Entry 6RUR (X-ray diffraction, 6.00 A resolution (low resolution: residue-level contacts below are approximate; hydrogen-bond / salt-bridge calls are withheld)); this record covers chains A and B of the 12 polymer chains in the assembly.

Chain A:
Name: Complement C3
From: Homo sapiens
Reference sequence: P01024 (CO3_HUMAN); residues 1-645 here correspond to UniProt positions 23-667 (UniProt number = residue number + 22)
Chain sequence (645 residues; each row starts with the number of its first residue):
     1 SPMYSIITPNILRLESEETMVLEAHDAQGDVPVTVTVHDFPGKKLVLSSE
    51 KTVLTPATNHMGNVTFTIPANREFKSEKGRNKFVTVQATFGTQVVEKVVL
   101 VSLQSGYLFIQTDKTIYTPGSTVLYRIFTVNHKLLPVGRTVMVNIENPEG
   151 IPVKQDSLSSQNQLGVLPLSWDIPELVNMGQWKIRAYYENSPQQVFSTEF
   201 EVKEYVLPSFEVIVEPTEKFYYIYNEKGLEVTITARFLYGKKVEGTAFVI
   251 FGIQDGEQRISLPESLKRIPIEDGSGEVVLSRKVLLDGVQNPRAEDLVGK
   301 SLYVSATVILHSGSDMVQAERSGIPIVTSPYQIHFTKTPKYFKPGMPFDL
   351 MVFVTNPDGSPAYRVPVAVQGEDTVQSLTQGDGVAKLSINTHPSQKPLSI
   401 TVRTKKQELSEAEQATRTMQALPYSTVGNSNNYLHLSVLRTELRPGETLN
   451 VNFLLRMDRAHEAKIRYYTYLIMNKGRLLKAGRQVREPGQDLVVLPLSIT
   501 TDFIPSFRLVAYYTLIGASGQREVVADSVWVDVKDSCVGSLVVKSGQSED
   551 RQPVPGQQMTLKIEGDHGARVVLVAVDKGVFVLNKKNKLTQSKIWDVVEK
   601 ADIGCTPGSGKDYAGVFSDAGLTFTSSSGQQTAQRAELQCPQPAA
Disulfides: Cys-605/Cys-640
Covalent attachments: N-acetylglucosamine (NAG) linked to Asn-63

Chain B:
Name: Complement C3
From: Homo sapiens
Reference sequence: P01024 (CO3_HUMAN); residues 727-1641 here correspond to UniProt positions 749-1663 (UniProt number = residue number + 22)
Chain sequence (915 residues; numbered 727 to 1641; the number before each row is that of its first residue):
   727 SNLDEDIIAEENIVSRSEFPESWLWNVEDLKEPPKNGISTKLMNIFLKDS
   777 ITTWEILAVSMSDKKGICVADPFEVTVMQDFFIDLRLPYSVVRNEQVEIR
   827 AVLYNYRQNQELKVRVELLHNPAFCSLATTKRRHQQTVTIPPKSSLSVPY
   877 VIVPLKTGLQEVEVKAAVYHHFISDGVRKSLKVVPEGIRMNKTVAVRTLD
   927 PERLGREGVQKEDIPPADLSDQVPDTESETRILLQGTPVAQMTEDAVDAE
   977 RLKHLIVTPSGCGEQNMIGMTPTVIAVHYLDETEQWEKFGLEKRQGALEL
  1027 IKKGYTQQLAFRQPSSAFAAFVKRAPSTWLTAYVVKVFSLAVNLIAIDSQ
  1077 VLCGAVKWLILEKQKPDGVFQEDAPVIHQEMIGGLRNNNEKDMALTAFVL
  1127 ISLQEAKDICEEQVNSLPGSITKAGDFLEANYMNLQRSYTVAIAGYALAQ
  1177 MGRLKGPLLNKFLTTAKDKNRWEDPGKQLYNVEATSYALLALLQLKDFDF
  1227 VPPVVRWLNEQRYYGGGYGSTQATFMVFQALAQYQKDAPDHQELNLDVSL
  1277 QLPSRSSKITHRIHWESASLLRSEETKENEGFTVTAEGKGQGTLSVVTMY
  1327 HAKAKDQLTCNKFDLKVTIKPAPETEKRPQDAKNTMILEICTRYRGDQDA
  1377 TMSILDISMMTGFAPDTDDLKQLANGVDRYISKYELDKAFSDRNTLIIYL
  1427 DKVSHSEDDCLAFKVHQYFNVELIQPGAVKVYAYYNLEESCTRFYHPEKE
  1477 DGKLNKLCRDELCRCAEENCFIQKSDDKVTLEERLDKACEPGVDYVYKTR
  1527 LVKVQLSNDFDEYIMAIEQTIKSGSDEVQVGQQRTFISPIKCREALKLEE
  1577 KKHYLMWGLSSDFWGEKPNLSYIIGKDTWVEHWPEEDECQDEENQKQCQD
  1627 LGAFTESMVVFGCPN
Not modelled in the structure: 727-728
Disulfides: Cys-851/Cys-1491, Cys-1079/Cys-1136, Cys-1336/Cys-1467, Cys-1367/Cys-1436, Cys-1484/Cys-1489, Cys-1496/Cys-1568, Cys-1515/Cys-1639, Cys-1615/Cys-1624
Covalent attachments: N-acetylglucosamine (NAG) linked to Asn-917
Metal / ion sites: Mg2+: Asn-1641 (shared with 3 residues of chain L)
From the paper describing this entry:
  - Mg2+ coordination: Asn-1641

Chain A / chain B interface:
Inter-chain disulfides: Cys-537(A)/Cys-794(B)
Contacting residue pairs - 209 pairs, chain A then chain B:
  Phe-40(A) / Arg-1020(B)
  Pro-41(A) / Asp-1007(B)
  Pro-41(A) / Arg-1020(B)
  Gly-42(A) / Arg-1020(B)
  Arg-80(A) / Glu-1010(B)
  Asn-81(A) / Glu-1013(B)
  Glu-96(A) / Gln-1021(B)
  Gln-111(A) / Leu-783(B)
  Gln-111(A) / Val-785(B)
  Asp-113(A) / Ser-748(B)
  Asp-113(A) / Trp-751(B)
  Lys-114(A) / Glu-747(B)
  Lys-114(A) / Ser-748(B)
  Pro-119(A) / Tyr-815(B)
  Pro-119(A) / Lys-908(B)
  Leu-124(A) / Trp-751(B)
  Tyr-125(A) / Trp-751(B)
  Arg-126(A) / Trp-751(B)
  Arg-126(A) / Asn-752(B)
  Phe-128(A) / Met-787(B)
  Phe-128(A) / Ile-793(B)
  Leu-134(A) / Gly-792(B)
  Leu-134(A) / Ile-793(B)
  Leu-135(A) / Ser-788(B)
  Leu-135(A) / Asp-789(B)
  Leu-135(A) / Lys-790(B)
  Leu-135(A) / Gly-792(B)
  Pro-136(A) / Ser-788(B)
  Pro-136(A) / Asp-789(B)
  Gly-150(A) / Leu-1297(B)
  Ile-151(A) / Leu-959(B)
  Ile-151(A) / Leu-1297(B)
  Ile-151(A) / Ser-1299(B)
  Pro-152(A) / Leu-1297(B)
  Pro-152(A) / Ser-1299(B)
  Val-153(A) / Ser-1299(B)
  Leu-164(A) / Met-787(B)
  Glu-175(A) / Lys-908(B)
  Glu-175(A) / Arg-915(B)
  Leu-176(A) / Arg-915(B)
  Leu-176(A) / Glu-953(B)
  Leu-176(A) / Ser-954(B)
  Leu-176(A) / Glu-955(B)
  Leu-176(A) / Met-1325(B)
  Val-177(A) / Arg-915(B)
  Asn-178(A) / Met-1325(B)
  Glu-204(A) / Tyr-815(B)
  Tyr-205(A) / Tyr-815(B)
  Val-206(A) / Leu-813(B)
  Val-206(A) / Tyr-815(B)
  Leu-207(A) / Glu-747(B)
  Leu-207(A) / Arg-812(B)
  Pro-208(A) / Arg-812(B)
  Ser-209(A) / Arg-812(B)
  Phe-237(A) / Tyr-830(B)
  Phe-237(A) / Tyr-832(B)
  Leu-238(A) / Thr-778(B)
  Leu-238(A) / Thr-779(B)
  Tyr-239(A) / Thr-779(B)
  Tyr-239(A) / Thr-802(B)
  Tyr-239(A) / Tyr-830(B)
  Tyr-239(A) / Tyr-832(B)
  Lys-241(A) / Tyr-832(B)
  Thr-246(A) / Ser-1408(B)
  Thr-246(A) / Tyr-1425(B)
  Phe-248(A) / Met-1378(B)
  Phe-248(A) / Tyr-1425(B)
  Phe-248(A) / Tyr-1460(B)
  Ile-250(A) / Tyr-1460(B)
  Leu-266(A) / Met-1378(B)
  Leu-266(A) / Tyr-1460(B)
  Arg-268(A) / Met-1378(B)
  Arg-268(A) / Tyr-1406(B)
  Arg-268(A) / Tyr-1425(B)
  Arg-268(A) / Asp-1427(B)
  Pro-270(A) / Tyr-1406(B)
  Thr-307(A) / Tyr-1460(B)
  Ile-309(A) / Tyr-1458(B)
  Leu-310(A) / Ile-1423(B)
  His-311(A) / Ser-1408(B)
  His-311(A) / Tyr-1410(B)
  His-311(A) / Glu-1411(B)
  His-311(A) / Ile-1423(B)
  Ser-312(A) / Arg-826(B)
  Ser-312(A) / Thr-1421(B)
  Gly-313(A) / Arg-826(B)
  Gly-313(A) / Asp-1382(B)
  Gly-313(A) / Ile-1423(B)
  Ser-314(A) / Arg-812(B)
  Ser-314(A) / Arg-826(B)
  Ser-314(A) / Val-828(B)
  Ser-314(A) / Ser-873(B)
  Asp-315(A) / Arg-812(B)
  Met-316(A) / Tyr-1460(B)
  Cys-537(A) / Cys-794(B)  disulfide
  Cys-537(A) / Val-795(B)
  Val-538(A) / Lys-791(B)
  Gly-539(A) / Lys-791(B)
  Ser-540(A) / Ile-764(B)
  Leu-541(A) / Ser-786(B)
  Leu-541(A) / Ala-796(B)
  Val-543(A) / Ala-784(B)
  Val-543(A) / Phe-799(B)
  Lys-544(A) / Phe-799(B)
  Ser-545(A) / Phe-799(B)
  Gln-552(A) / Thr-802(B)
  Gln-552(A) / Met-804(B)
  Pro-553(A) / Leu-773(B)
  Pro-553(A) / Thr-802(B)
  Pro-553(A) / Val-803(B)
  Pro-553(A) / Met-804(B)
  Val-554(A) / Leu-773(B)
  Val-554(A) / Val-803(B)
  Val-554(A) / Met-804(B)
  Pro-555(A) / Lys-774(B)
  Pro-555(A) / Asp-775(B)
  Pro-555(A) / Ile-777(B)
  Pro-555(A) / Val-803(B)
  Pro-555(A) / Met-804(B)
  Gly-556(A) / Leu-773(B)
  Gly-556(A) / Lys-774(B)
  Gln-557(A) / Ile-771(B)
  Gln-557(A) / Leu-773(B)
  Gln-558(A) / Asn-770(B)
  Gln-558(A) / Ile-771(B)
  Gln-558(A) / Phe-772(B)
  Met-559(A) / Met-769(B)
  Met-559(A) / Asn-770(B)
  Met-559(A) / Ile-771(B)
  Met-559(A) / Val-801(B)
  Thr-560(A) / Met-769(B)
  Thr-560(A) / Asn-770(B)
  Leu-561(A) / Lys-767(B)
  Leu-561(A) / Leu-768(B)
  Leu-561(A) / Met-769(B)
  Leu-561(A) / Ile-771(B)
  Leu-561(A) / Phe-799(B)
  Lys-562(A) / Lys-767(B)
  Lys-562(A) / Leu-768(B)
  Ile-563(A) / Ser-765(B)
  Ile-563(A) / Lys-767(B)
  Glu-564(A) / Ile-764(B)
  Glu-564(A) / Ser-765(B)
  Gly-565(A) / Leu-756(B)
  Gly-565(A) / Ile-764(B)
  Gly-565(A) / Ser-765(B)
  Asp-566(A) / Leu-756(B)
  Asp-566(A) / Gly-763(B)
  Asp-566(A) / Lys-791(B)
  His-567(A) / Leu-756(B)
  His-567(A) / Lys-757(B)
  His-567(A) / Glu-758(B)
  His-567(A) / Pro-760(B)
  His-567(A) / Gly-763(B)
  His-567(A) / Ser-765(B)
  Gly-568(A) / Leu-756(B)
  Ala-569(A) / Asp-755(B)
  Ala-569(A) / Leu-756(B)
  Ala-569(A) / Met-787(B)
  Ala-569(A) / Ser-788(B)
  Arg-570(A) / Val-753(B)
  Arg-570(A) / Glu-754(B)
  Arg-570(A) / Asp-755(B)
  Arg-570(A) / Ser-786(B)
  Arg-570(A) / Met-787(B)
  Val-571(A) / Val-753(B)
  Val-571(A) / Glu-754(B)
  Val-571(A) / Leu-756(B)
  Val-571(A) / Val-785(B)
  Val-572(A) / Asn-752(B)
  Val-572(A) / Ala-784(B)
  Val-572(A) / Val-785(B)
  Leu-573(A) / Leu-750(B)
  Leu-573(A) / Trp-751(B)
  Leu-573(A) / Asn-752(B)
  Leu-573(A) / Leu-783(B)
  Leu-573(A) / Ala-784(B)
  Val-574(A) / Trp-749(B)
  Val-574(A) / Leu-750(B)
  Val-574(A) / Glu-781(B)
  Val-574(A) / Ile-782(B)
  Val-574(A) / Leu-783(B)
  Ala-575(A) / Ser-748(B)
  Ala-575(A) / Trp-749(B)
  Ala-575(A) / Leu-750(B)
  Ala-575(A) / Glu-781(B)
  Ala-575(A) / Ile-782(B)
  Val-576(A) / Glu-747(B)
  Val-576(A) / Trp-780(B)
  Val-576(A) / Glu-781(B)
  Asp-577(A) / Glu-747(B)
  Asp-577(A) / Thr-778(B)
  Asp-577(A) / Thr-779(B)
  Asp-577(A) / Trp-780(B)
  Lys-578(A) / Thr-779(B)
  Lys-578(A) / Glu-781(B)
  Lys-578(A) / Glu-800(B)
  Phe-581(A) / Glu-781(B)
  Lys-588(A) / Glu-781(B)
  Thr-590(A) / Val-795(B)
  Gln-591(A) / Ile-793(B)
  Gln-591(A) / Cys-794(B)
  Gln-591(A) / Val-795(B)
  Ile-594(A) / Val-795(B)
  Gln-634(A) / Trp-1012(B)
  Gln-634(A) / Glu-1013(B)
  Gln-634(A) / Gly-1016(B)
  Gln-634(A) / Leu-1017(B)
  Gln-634(A) / Glu-1018(B)
Interface residues without a listed pair, chain A (105 interface residues in all): Lys-43, Val-98, Phe-109, Thr-118, Val-130, Gly-165, Val-166, Gln-318, Thr-501, Val-580, Leu-589, Gln-631, Ala-636
Interface residues without a listed pair, chain B (102 interface residues in all): Thr-766, Gln-805, Phe-808, Asp-810, Pro-814, Arg-957, Asn-1069, Leu-1070, Glu-1301, His-1327, Ile-1380, Tyr-1461, Leu-1463

Overview:
105 residues of chain A face 102 of chain B across their interface, with 1 disulfide bond. Covalently linked
N-acetylglucosamine: at Asn-63(A). N-acetylglucosamine is covalently linked to Asn-917(B). From the paper:
Mg2+ coordination by Asn-1641(B).
Chain A is Complement C3 and chain B is Complement C3, both from Homo sapiens; the structure, Structure of the
SCIN stabilized C3bBb convertase bound to properdin, was determined by X-ray diffraction together with 6RU5,
6RUV, 6RV6 and 6SEJ from the same study.
